PDB entry 4L5T | X-ray diffraction, 3.40 A resolution | chains B and C of the 4 polymer chains in the assembly

== Chain B (and C) ==
Protein: Interferon-activable protein 202
Source organism: Mus musculus
Notes: fragment: p202 HIN2; chain C of this document is another copy of the same molecule, construct and numbering; everything in this record applies to it too
UniProt: Q9R002 (IFI2_MOUSE); numbering as in UniProt (aligned over 244-445)
Sequence (203 residues; each row starts with the number of its first residue):
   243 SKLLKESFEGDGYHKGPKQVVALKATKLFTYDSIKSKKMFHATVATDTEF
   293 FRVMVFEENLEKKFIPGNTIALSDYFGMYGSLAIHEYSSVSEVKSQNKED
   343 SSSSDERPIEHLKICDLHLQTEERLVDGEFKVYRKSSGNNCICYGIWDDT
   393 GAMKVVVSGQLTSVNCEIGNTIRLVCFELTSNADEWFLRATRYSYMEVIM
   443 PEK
Unresolved in the structure: 243, 338-351, 443-445 (chain C: 243-246, 337-350, 443-445)
Sequence notes: expression tag (243); variant Pro350 (Leu in Q9R002), Glu364 (Lys in Q9R002), Ser379 (Thr in Q9R002), Ala432 (Ser in Q9R002)
From the paper describing this entry:
  - self-association interface (contacts with another copy of this molecule); pairs are residue here / residue on that copy: Asp253-Tyr273 (hydrogen bond), Asp253-Lys279 (hydrogen bond), Tyr321-Tyr321 (hydrophobic contact), Gln362-Asn382 (hydrogen bond), Thr363-Asn382, Lys396-Asn424 (hydrogen bond), Glu420-Arg431 (salt bridge), Arg434-Asp253 (salt bridge), Tyr435
  - mutagenesis - R376E: unchanged binding to AIM2 HIN

== Chain B / chain C interface ==
Contacting residue pairs - 68 pairs, chain B then chain C:
  Gly252(B) - Lys279(C)
  Asp253(B) - Tyr273(C)  hydrogen bond
  Asp253(B) - Lys279(C)  salt bridge
  Asp253(B) - Arg434(C)  salt bridge
  Asp253(B) - Tyr435(C)
  Tyr255(B) - His327(C)
  Tyr255(B) - Glu328(C)
  Tyr273(B) - Asp253(C)  hydrogen bond
  Lys279(B) - Asp253(C)  salt bridge
  Phe298(B) - Met320(C)  hydrophobic
  Phe318(B) - Phe318(C)  hydrophobic
  Phe318(B) - Ala325(C)  hydrophobic
  Phe318(B) - His327(C)
  Met320(B) - Met296(C)  hydrophobic
  Met320(B) - Phe298(C)  hydrophobic
  Met320(B) - Met320(C)  hydrophobic
  Met320(B) - Tyr435(C)
  Tyr321(B) - Tyr321(C)  hydrophobic
  Tyr321(B) - Thr433(C)
  Tyr321(B) - Tyr435(C)  hydrogen bond (backbone-side chain)
  Ala325(B) - Met320(C)  hydrophobic
  His327(B) - Tyr255(C)
  His327(B) - Phe318(C)
  Glu328(B) - Tyr255(C)
  Gln362(B) - Asn382(C)  hydrogen bond (backbone-side chain)
  Thr363(B) - Asn382(C)
  Glu365(B) - Ser400(C)
  Glu365(B) - Arg431(C)  salt bridge
  Glu365(B) - Ala432(C)
  Gly380(B) - Ala425(C)
  Asn381(B) - Asn424(C)
  Asn381(B) - Ala425(C)  hydrogen bond (backbone-backbone)
  Asn381(B) - Asp426(C)
  Asn381(B) - Trp428(C)
  Asn382(B) - Gln362(C)  hydrogen bond (side chain-backbone)
  Asn382(B) - Trp428(C)
  Cys385(B) - Ala425(C)  hydrophobic
  Lys396(B) - Asn424(C)  hydrogen bond
  Val398(B) - Ser423(C)
  Ser400(B) - Glu365(C)  hydrogen bond
  Ser400(B) - Ser423(C)
  Ser400(B) - Trp428(C)
  Glu420(B) - Glu420(C)
  Glu420(B) - Arg431(C)  salt bridge
  Thr422(B) - Arg431(C)
  Ser423(B) - Val398(C)
  Ser423(B) - Ser400(C)
  Ser423(B) - Phe429(C)
  Ser423(B) - Arg431(C)
  Asn424(B) - Asn381(C)
  Asn424(B) - Lys396(C)  hydrogen bond
  Asn424(B) - Val398(C)
  Ala425(B) - Asn381(C)  hydrogen bond (backbone-backbone)
  Ala425(B) - Cys385(C)  hydrophobic
  Trp428(B) - Asn381(C)  hydrogen bond (side chain-backbone)
  Trp428(B) - Asn382(C)
  Phe429(B) - Ser423(C)
  Phe429(B) - Phe429(C)  hydrophobic
  Arg431(B) - Glu365(C)  salt bridge
  Arg431(B) - Glu420(C)  salt bridge
  Arg431(B) - Leu421(C)
  Arg431(B) - Thr422(C)
  Arg431(B) - Ser423(C)  hydrogen bond
  Arg431(B) - Arg431(C)
  Ala432(B) - Glu365(C)
  Tyr435(B) - Asp253(C)  hydrogen bond
  Tyr435(B) - Met320(C)
  Tyr435(B) - Tyr321(C)  hydrogen bond (side chain-backbone)
Also at the interface, not in a pair above, chain B (39 interface residues in all): Gly254, Met296, Cys383, Gly401, Asp426, Thr433, Arg434
Also at the interface, not in a pair above, chain C (40 interface residues in all): Gly252, Gly254, Gly322, Thr363, Gly380, Cys383

== Summary ==
Chain B and chain C form an interface of 39 and 40 residues respectively, with 14 hydrogen bonds and 7 salt
bridges. Polar contacts include Asp253(B)-Lys279(C), Asp253(B)-Arg434(C) and Glu365(B)-Arg431(C). The paper
reports that R376E of chain B leaves binding to AIM2 HIN unchanged; a self-association interface involving
Asp253(B), Tyr273(B) and Lys279(B) among others.
Chain B and chain C are both Interferon-activable protein 202 (Mus musculus); the structure, Crystal structure
of the tetrameric p202 HIN2, was determined by X-ray diffraction together with 4L5S, 4L5Q and 4L5R from the
same study.
